PDB entry 7Q1N | X-ray diffraction, 2.35 A resolution | chain A

Chain A:
Name: Cholinesterase
Source organism: Homo sapiens
Notes: EC 3.1.1.8
UniProtKB: P06276 (CHLE_HUMAN); residues 1-529 here correspond to UniProt positions 29-557 (UniProt number = residue number + 28)
Amino-acid sequence (529 residues; each row starts with the number of its first residue):
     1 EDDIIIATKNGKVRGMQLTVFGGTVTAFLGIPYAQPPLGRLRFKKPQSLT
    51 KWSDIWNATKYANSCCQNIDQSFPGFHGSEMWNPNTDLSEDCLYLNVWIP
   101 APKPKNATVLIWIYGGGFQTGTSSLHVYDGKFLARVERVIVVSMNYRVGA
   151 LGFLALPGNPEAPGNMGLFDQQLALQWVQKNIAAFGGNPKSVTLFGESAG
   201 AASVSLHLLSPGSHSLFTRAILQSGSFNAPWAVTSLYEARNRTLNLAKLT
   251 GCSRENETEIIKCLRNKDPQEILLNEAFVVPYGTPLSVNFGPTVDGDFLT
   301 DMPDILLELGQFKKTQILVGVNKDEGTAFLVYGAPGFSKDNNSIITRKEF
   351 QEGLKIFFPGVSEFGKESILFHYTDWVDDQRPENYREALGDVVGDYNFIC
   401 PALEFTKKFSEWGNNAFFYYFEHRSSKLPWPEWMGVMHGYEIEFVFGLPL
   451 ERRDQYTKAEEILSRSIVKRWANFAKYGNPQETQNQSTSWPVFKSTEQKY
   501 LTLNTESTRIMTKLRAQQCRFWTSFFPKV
Disordered / not traced: 1-2
Construct notes: engineered mutation Gln-17 (Asn45 in P06276), Gln-455 (Asn483 in P06276), Gln-481 (Asn509 in P06276), Gln-486 (Asn514 in P06276)
Cystine bridges: Cys-65/Cys-92, Cys-252/Cys-263, Cys-400/Cys-519
Covalently attached groups: glycan linked to Asn-57, Asn-106, Asn-241, Asn-341; N-acetylglucosamine (NAG) linked to Asn-256, Asn-485
Ligand contacts:
  - 8IV (N-[(2R)-3-(cyclohexylmethylamino)-2-oxidanyl-propyl]-2,2-diphenyl-ethanamide): Asp-70, Trp-82, Gly-116, Gly-117, Thr-120, Ser-198, Trp-231, Pro-285, Leu-286, Val-288, Ala-328, Phe-329, Tyr-332, Phe-398, Trp-430, Met-437, His-438, Tyr-440
  - glycolic acid (GOA): Trp-82, Gly-116, Glu-197, Ser-198, His-438
UniProt features mapped onto this chain:
  - active site: Ser-198 (Acyl-ester intermediate), Glu-325 (Charge relay system), His-438 (Charge relay system)
  - binding site (tacrine): Trp-82, His-438
  - binding site (substrate): Gly-116, Gly-117
  - modified residue: Ser-198 (Phosphoserine)
  - glycosylation (N-linked (GlcNAc...) asparagine): Asn-57 (complex), Asn-106 (complex), Asn-241 (complex), Asn-256 (complex), Asn-341 (complex), Asn-485

Summary:
Ligands of chain A: compound 8IV and glycolic acid. N-acetylglucosamine is covalently linked to Asn-256 and
Asn-485. From UniProt: 3 active-site residues, tacrine-binding residues Trp-82 and His-438 and
substrate-binding residues Gly-116 and Gly-117.
Chain A is Cholinesterase (Homo sapiens); the structure, Crystal structure of human butyrylcholinesterase in
complex with N-[(2R)-3-[(cyclohexylmethyl)amino]-2-hydroxypropyl]-2,2-diphenylacetamide, was determined by
X-ray diffraction (same publication as 7Q1M, 7Q1O and 7Q1P).
